Entry 2OE0 (X-ray diffraction, 2.00 A resolution); this record covers chains A and B.

== Chain A (and B) ==
Protein: Thioredoxin-3
From: Saccharomyces cerevisiae
Notes: chain B of this document is another copy of the same molecule, construct and numbering; everything in this record applies to it too
Reference sequence: P25372 (TRX3_YEAST); residues -1 to 104 here correspond to UniProt positions 22-127 (UniProt number = residue number + 23)
Chain sequence (114 residues; numbered -9 to 104; the number before each row is that of its first residue; numbers below 1 keep their minus sign (Met-9 is residue -9)):
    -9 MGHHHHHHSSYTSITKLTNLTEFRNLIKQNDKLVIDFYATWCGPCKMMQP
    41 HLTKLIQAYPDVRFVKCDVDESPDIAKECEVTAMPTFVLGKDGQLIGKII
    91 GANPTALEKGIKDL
Not modelled in the structure: -9 to -2
Construct notes: initiating methionine (-9); expression tag (-8 to -2)
Disulfides: Cys32-Cys35
Curated features (UniProtKB/Swiss-Prot):
  - active site (Nucleophile): Cys32, Cys35
  - site: Asp26 (Deprotonates C-terminal active site Cys), Gly33 (Contributes to redox potential value), Pro34 (Contributes to redox potential value)
From the paper describing this entry:
  - catalytic residues: Cys32, Cys35 (proposed by the authors, not directly observed)
  - post-translational modification sites: Cys69

== Chain A / chain B interface ==
Residue-residue contacts (14):
  Thr30(A) - Glu70(B)
  Trp31(A) - Glu68(B)
  Trp31(A) - Cys69(B)
  Trp31(A) - Leu85(B)
  Trp31(A) - Gly87(B)
  Trp31(A) - Lys88(B)
  Cys32(A) - Leu85(B)
  Gly33(A) - Gln84(B)
  Gly33(A) - Leu85(B)  hydrogen bond (backbone-backbone)
  Pro34(A) - Gln84(B)
  Pro34(A) - Leu85(B)
  Pro34(A) - Ile86(B)  hydrophobic
  Asp60(A) - Glu70(B)
  Asp60(A) - Lys88(B)  salt bridge
Also at the interface, not in a pair above, chain A (7 interface residues in all): Met74

== In short ==
7 residues of chain A face 8 of chain B across their interface, with 1 hydrogen bond and 1 salt bridge. Polar
contacts include Asp60(A)-Lys88(B) and Gly33(A)-Leu85(B). UniProt lists active-site residues Cys32(A) and
Cys35(A) on chain A. The paper reports catalytic residues Cys32(A) and Cys35(A); a modification site at
Cys69(A).
Both chains are Thioredoxin-3 (Saccharomyces cerevisiae). Entry 2OE0 (Crystal Structure of Mitochondrial
Thioredoxin 3 from Saccharomyces cerevisiae) was determined by X-ray diffraction, deposited together with 2OE1
and 2OE3.
